PDB entry 5I59 | X-ray diffraction, 2.25 A resolution | chains A and B

# Chain A
Name: Glutamate receptor ionotropic, NMDA 1
Organism: Rattus norvegicus
UniProtKB: P35439 (NMDZ1_RAT), isoform P35439-6; the construct has insertions or renumbered stretches relative to UniProt, so the offset changes along the chain: 2-152 = UniProt 415-565; 155-292 = UniProt 684-821
Amino-acid sequence (292 residues; each row starts with the number of its first residue):
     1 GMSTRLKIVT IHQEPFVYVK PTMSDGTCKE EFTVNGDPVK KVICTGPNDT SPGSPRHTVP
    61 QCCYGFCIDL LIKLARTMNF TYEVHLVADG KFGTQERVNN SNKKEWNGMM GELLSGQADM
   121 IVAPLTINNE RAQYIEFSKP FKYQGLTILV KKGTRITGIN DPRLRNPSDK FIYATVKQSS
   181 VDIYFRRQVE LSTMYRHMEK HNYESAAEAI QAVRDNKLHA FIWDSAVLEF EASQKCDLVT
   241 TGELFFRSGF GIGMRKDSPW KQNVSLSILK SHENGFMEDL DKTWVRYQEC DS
Not modelled in the structure: 1-3, 29-38, 48-56, 100, 286-292
Differences from the reference sequence: expression tag (1); linker (153-154)
Disulfides: C28-C62, C44-C63
Residues lining bound ligands:
  - 67Q (5-({[(3,4-difluorophenyl)sulfonyl]amino}methyl)-6-methyl-N-[(2-methyl-4H-1lambda~4~,3-thiazol-5-yl)methyl]pyrazine-2-carboxamide): I127, P140, Y143, R247, S248, G249
  - glycine (GLY): F92, P124, L125, T126, R131, S179, S180, W223, D224, F250

# Chain B
Name: Glutamate receptor ionotropic, NMDA 2A
Organism: Rattus norvegicus
UniProtKB: Q00959 (NMDE1_RAT); the construct has insertions or renumbered stretches relative to UniProt, so the offset changes along the chain: 5-142 = UniProt 402-539; 145-284 = UniProt 661-800
Amino-acid sequence (281 residues; numbered 4 to 284; the number before each row is that of its first residue):
     4 SDDNHLSIVT LEEAPFVIVE DIDPLTETCV RNTVPCRKFV KINNSTNEGM NVKKCCKGFC
    64 IDILKKLSRT VKFTYDLYLV TNGKHGKKVN NVWNGMIGEV VYQRAVMAVG SLTINEERSE
   124 VVDFSVPFVE TGISVMVSRG TQVTGLSDKK FQRPHDYSPP FRFGTVPNGS TERNIRNNYP
   184 YMHQYMTRFN QRGVEDALVS LKTGKLDAFI YDAAVLNYKA GRDEGCKLVT IGSGYIFATT
   244 GYGIALQKGS PWKRQIDLAL LQFVGDGEME ELETLWLTGI C
Not modelled in the structure: 4-5, 26-29
Differences from the reference sequence: expression tag (4); linker (143-144)
Disulfides: C32-C58, C39-C59, C229-C284
Residues lining bound ligands:
  - 67Q (5-({[(3,4-difluorophenyl)sulfonyl]amino}methyl)-6-methyl-N-[(2-methyl-4H-1lambda~4~,3-thiazol-5-yl)methyl]pyrazine-2-carboxamide): F62, V129, P130, F131, V132, E133, L264, V267, M272, E276, L280
  - glutamic acid (GLU): H88, S114, L115, T116, R121, V169, G172, S173, T174, E175, Y214, D215, Y245

# Chain A / chain B interface
Pairs across the interface (44; chain A residue first):
  I127(A) - L264(B)  hydrophobic
  N128(A) - L264(B)
  N129(A) - L261(B)  hydrogen bond (side chain-backbone)
  N129(A) - L264(B)
  N129(A) - Q265(B)
  A132(A) - R257(B)  hydrogen bond (backbone-side chain)
  A132(A) - L261(B)
  A132(A) - L264(B)  hydrophobic
  Q133(A) - R257(B)  hydrogen bond (backbone-side chain)
  Q133(A) - L261(B)
  K139(A) - F127(B)  hydrogen bond (side chain-backbone)
  K139(A) - S128(B)  hydrogen bond (side chain-backbone)
  K139(A) - P130(B)
  K139(A) - K256(B)
  P140(A) - P130(B)
  Y143(A) - P130(B)
  Y143(A) - E133(B)
  Y143(A) - T242(B)
  Y143(A) - T243(B)
  Y143(A) - G244(B)
  R187(A) - G268(B)
  Q188(A) - G268(B)  hydrogen bond (side chain-backbone)
  F246(A) - V267(B)  hydrophobic
  R247(A) - E276(B)  salt bridge
  K256(A) - R257(B)
  Q262(A) - K251(B)  hydrogen bond
  L266(A) - E119(B)
  L266(A) - S122(B)
  L269(A) - I117(B)  hydrophobic
  L269(A) - N118(B)
  L269(A) - E119(B)
  L269(A) - S122(B)
  K270(A) - E119(B)
  H272(A) - A241(B)
  H272(A) - T242(B)  hydrogen bond
  E273(A) - N118(B)
  E273(A) - E119(B)  hydrogen bond (side chain-backbone)
  E273(A) - N177(B)  hydrogen bond (backbone-side chain)
  E273(A) - N181(B)  hydrogen bond (backbone-side chain)
  E273(A) - F240(B)
  N274(A) - N181(B)
  E278(A) - Y238(B)  hydrogen bond
  E278(A) - F240(B)
  K282(A) - Y238(B)
Other interface residues (no listed pair), chain A (24 interface residues in all): Y134, G275
Other interface residues (no listed pair), chain B (27 interface residues in all): E123, V129

# In short
The interface between chain A and chain B involves 24 residues on one side and 27 on the other, with 12
hydrogen bonds and 1 salt bridge. Polar pairs include R247(A)-E276(B), N129(A)-L261(B) and A132(A)-R257(B).
Compound 67Q is bound between chain A and chain B.
Here chain A is Glutamate receptor ionotropic, NMDA 1 and chain B is Glutamate receptor ionotropic, NMDA 2A,
both from Rattus norvegicus. Entry 5I59 (Glutamate- and glycine-bound GluN1/GluN2A agonist binding domains
with MPX 007) was determined by X-ray diffraction, deposited together with 5I57, 5I58, 5JTY and 5I56.
